Entry 8I89 (X-ray diffraction, 2.00 A resolution); this record covers chains B and A of the 3 polymer chains in the assembly.

[Chain B (and A)]
Protein: Viomycin kinase
Source organism: Streptosporangium roseum
Notes: chain A of this document is another copy of the same molecule, construct and numbering; everything in this record applies to it too
Reference sequence: D2B3F1 (D2B3F1_STRRD); residues 1-286 here = UniProt positions 1-286
Amino-acid sequence (286 residues; each row starts with the number of its first residue):
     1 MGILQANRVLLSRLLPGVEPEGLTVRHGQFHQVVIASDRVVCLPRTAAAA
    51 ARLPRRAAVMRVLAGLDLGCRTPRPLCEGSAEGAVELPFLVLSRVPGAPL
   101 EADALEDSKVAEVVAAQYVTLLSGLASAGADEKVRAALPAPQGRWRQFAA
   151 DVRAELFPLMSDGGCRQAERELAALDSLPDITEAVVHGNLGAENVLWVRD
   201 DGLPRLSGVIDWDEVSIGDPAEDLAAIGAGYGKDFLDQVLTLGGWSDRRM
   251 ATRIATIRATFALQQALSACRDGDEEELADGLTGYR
Disordered / not traced: 1 (chain A: 81-86)
Sequence notes: engineered mutation Asn189 (Asp in D2B3F1)
What the authors report for this chain:
  - mutagenesis - D189N: abolished catalytic activity

[Interface between chain B and chain A]
Pairs across the interface (61; chain B residue first):
  Pro16(B) with Val113(A), hydrophobic; Gly202(A); Leu203(A), hydrogen bond (backbone-backbone)
  Gly17(B) with Gly202(A)
  Val18(B) with Asp201(A); Arg205(A)
  Ser37(B) with Asp201(A), hydrogen bond; Arg205(A), hydrogen bond
  Asp38(B) with Arg71(A), hydrogen bond (backbone-side chain); Val198(A); Arg205(A), salt bridge
  Arg39(B) with Arg205(A); Leu206(A), hydrogen bond (side chain-backbone)
  Arg61(B) with Gly65(A); Asp67(A)
  Leu63(B) with Arg74(A), hydrogen bond (backbone-side chain)
  Ala64(B) with Ala64(A); Arg74(A), hydrogen bond (backbone-side chain)
  Leu66(B) with Arg61(A); Arg74(A), hydrogen bond (backbone-side chain)
  Asp67(B) with Arg61(A), salt bridge
  Gly69(B) with Leu76(A)
  Cys70(B) with Arg74(A); Leu76(A), hydrophobic
  Arg71(B) with Asp38(A), salt bridge; Arg74(A); Ser93(A); Arg94(A), hydrogen bond (side chain-backbone)
  Thr72(B) with Arg74(A), hydrogen bond
  Arg74(B) with Leu63(A), hydrogen bond (side chain-backbone); Ala64(A), hydrogen bond (side chain-backbone); Leu66(A), hydrogen bond (side chain-backbone); Cys70(A); Thr72(A), hydrogen bond
  Pro75(B) with Asp67(A)
  Leu76(B) with Gly69(A); Cys70(A)
  Cys77(B) with Asp67(A)
  Glu78(B) with Asp67(A); Ser123(A)
  Gly79(B) with Asp67(A), hydrogen bond (backbone-side chain)
  Glu82(B) with Asp67(A)
  Arg94(B) with Arg71(A), hydrogen bond (backbone-side chain)
  Lys133(B) with Lys133(A)
  Val198(B) with Ser37(A)
  Asp200(B) with Ser37(A), hydrogen bond
  Asp201(B) with Gly17(A); Val18(A); Ala36(A); Ser37(A), hydrogen bond
  Gly202(B) with Pro16(A); Gly17(A); Val18(A)
  Leu203(B) with Pro16(A), hydrogen bond (backbone-backbone)
  Arg205(B) with Leu14(A); Leu15(A); Val18(A); Ser37(A), hydrogen bond; Asp38(A), salt bridge; Arg39(A)
  Leu206(B) with Arg39(A), hydrogen bond (backbone-side chain)
Other interface residues (no listed pair), chain B (38 interface residues in all): Leu14, Leu15, Gly65, Ser93, Pro96, Val113, Ser207
Other interface residues (no listed pair), chain A (34 interface residues in all): Glu19, Thr120

[Summary]
38 residues of chain B and 34 residues of chain A are in contact; the contacts include 21 hydrogen bonds and 4
salt bridges. Among the polar pairs are Asp38(B)-Arg205(A), Asp67(B)-Arg61(A) and Arg71(B)-Asp38(A). The paper
reports that D189N of chain B abolishes catalytic activity.
Chain B and chain A are both Viomycin kinase (Streptosporangium roseum); the structure, Crystal structure of
Cph001-D189N in complex with VIO, was determined by X-ray diffraction, deposited together with 8I82, 8I84,
8I8G and 8I8H.
